Entry 8H9I (electron microscopy, 2.77 A resolution); this record covers chains B and O of the 8 polymer chains in the assembly.

Chain B:
Protein: ATP synthase subunit alpha, mitochondrial
Source organism: Homo sapiens
Reference sequence: P25705 (ATPA_HUMAN); residues 1-510 here correspond to UniProt positions 44-553 (UniProt number = residue number + 43)
Chain sequence (510 residues; numbered 1 to 510; the number before each row is that of its first residue):
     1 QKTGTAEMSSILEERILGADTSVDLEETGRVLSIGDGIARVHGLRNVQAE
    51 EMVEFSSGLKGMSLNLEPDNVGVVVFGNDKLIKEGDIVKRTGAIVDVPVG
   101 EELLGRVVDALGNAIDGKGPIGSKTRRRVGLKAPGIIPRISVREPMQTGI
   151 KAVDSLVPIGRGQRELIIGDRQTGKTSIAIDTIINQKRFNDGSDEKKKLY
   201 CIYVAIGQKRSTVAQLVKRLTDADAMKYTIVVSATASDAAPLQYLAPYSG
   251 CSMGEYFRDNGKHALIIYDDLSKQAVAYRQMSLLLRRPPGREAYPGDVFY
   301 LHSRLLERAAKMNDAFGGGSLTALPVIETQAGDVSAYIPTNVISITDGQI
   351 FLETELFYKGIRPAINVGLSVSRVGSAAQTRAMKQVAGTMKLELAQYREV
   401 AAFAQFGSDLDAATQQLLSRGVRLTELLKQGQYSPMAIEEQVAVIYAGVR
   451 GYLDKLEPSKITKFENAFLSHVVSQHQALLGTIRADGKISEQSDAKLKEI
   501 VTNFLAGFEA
Not modelled in the structure: 1-6, 402-416, 509-510
Metal / ion sites: Mg2+: Thr176 (together with ATP)
Small-molecule neighbours: ATP (adenosine-5'-triphosphate): Asp170, Arg171, Gln172, Thr173, Gly174, Lys175, Thr176, Ser177, Phe357, Arg362, Pro363, Gln430, Gly431, Gln432

Chain O:
Protein: ATP synthase subunit O, mitochondrial
Source organism: Homo sapiens
Reference sequence: P48047 (ATPO_HUMAN); residues 1-190 here correspond to UniProt positions 24-213 (UniProt number = residue number + 23)
Chain sequence (190 residues; numbered 1 to 190; the number before each row is that of its first residue):
     1 FAKLVRPPVQVYGIEGRYATALYSAASKQNKLEQVEKELLRVAQILKEPK
    51 VAASVLNPYVKRSIKVKSLNDITAKERFSPLTTNLINLLAENGRLSNTQG
   101 VVSAFSTMMSVHRGEVPCTVTSASPLEEATLSELKTVLKSFLSQGQVLKL
   151 EAKTDPSILGGMIVRIGEKYVDMSVKTKIQKLGRAMREIV
Not modelled in the structure: 1, 189-190
Swiss-Prot annotation at these positions:
  - modified residue: Lys31 (N6-acetyllysine), Lys37 (N6-acetyllysine), Lys47 (N6-acetyllysine), Lys50 (N6-acetyllysine), Lys67 (N6-succinyllysine), Lys135 (N6-acetyllysine), Lys139 (N6-acetyllysine), Lys149 (N6-acetyllysine), Lys153 (N6-acetyllysine), Lys169 (N6-acetyllysine), Lys176 (N6-succinyllysine)

Chain B / chain O interface:
Pairs across the interface (28):
  Ile11(B) - Met186(O)  hydrophobic
  Arg15(B) - Leu182(O)
  Arg15(B) - Ala185(O)  hydrogen bond (side chain-backbone)
  Arg15(B) - Met186(O)  hydrogen bond (side chain-backbone)
  Arg15(B) - Glu188(O)  hydrogen bond (side chain-backbone)
  Asp20(B) - Lys181(O)  hydrogen bond (backbone-side chain)
  Thr21(B) - Lys178(O)
  Thr21(B) - Lys181(O)  hydrogen bond (backbone-side chain)
  Ser22(B) - Lys181(O)  hydrogen bond (backbone-side chain)
  Val23(B) - Val171(O)  hydrophobic
  Val23(B) - Asp172(O)
  Val23(B) - Met173(O)  hydrophobic
  Asp24(B) - Tyr170(O)
  Asp24(B) - Val171(O)
  Leu25(B) - Lys169(O)
  Leu25(B) - Val171(O)  hydrophobic
  Glu26(B) - Glu168(O)
  Glu26(B) - Lys169(O)
  Glu26(B) - Tyr170(O)  hydrogen bond (backbone-backbone)
  Thr28(B) - Arg165(O)  hydrogen bond
  Thr28(B) - Glu168(O)  hydrogen bond (side chain-backbone)
  Thr28(B) - Tyr170(O)
  Gly43(B) - Glu168(O)
  Leu44(B) - Glu168(O)
  Arg45(B) - Glu168(O)  hydrogen bond (backbone-side chain)
  Pro68(B) - Tyr12(O)  hydrogen bond (backbone-side chain)
  Asp69(B) - Tyr12(O)
  Ile87(B) - Arg165(O)
Other interface residues (no listed pair), chain B (20 interface residues in all): Ile16, Ala19, Glu27, Glu54
Other interface residues (no listed pair), chain O (17 interface residues in all): Phe141, Arg184, Arg187

Summary:
20 residues of chain B face 17 of chain O across their interface, with 11 hydrogen bonds. Polar contacts
include Arg15(B)-Ala185(O), Arg15(B)-Met186(O) and Arg15(B)-Glu188(O). Bound to chain B: ATP.
Chain B is ATP synthase subunit alpha, mitochondrial and chain O is ATP synthase subunit O, mitochondrial,
both from Homo sapiens; the structure, Human ATP synthase F1 domain, state2, was determined by electron
microscopy, deposited together with 8H9E, 8H9L and 8H9P.
